PDB entry 4LWM | X-ray diffraction, 1.80 A resolution | chain A

== Chain A ==
Protein: Peptide methionine sulfoxide reductase MsrA
Source organism: Alkaliphilus oremlandii
Notes: EC 1.8.4.11
Reference sequence: A8MI53 (A8MI53_ALKOO); residue numbers follow UniProt; this construct covers 1-209
Sequence (217 residues; row label = number of the first residue in the row):
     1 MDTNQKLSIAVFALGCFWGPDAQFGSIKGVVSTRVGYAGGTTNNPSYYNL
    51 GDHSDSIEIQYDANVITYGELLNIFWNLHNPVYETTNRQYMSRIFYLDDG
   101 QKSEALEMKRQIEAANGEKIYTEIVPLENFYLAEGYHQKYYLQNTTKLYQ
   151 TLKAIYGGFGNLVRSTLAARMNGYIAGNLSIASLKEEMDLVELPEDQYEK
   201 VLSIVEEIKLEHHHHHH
Not modelled in the structure: 1-5, 211-217
Differences from the reference sequence: engineered mutation Cys16 (Sec in A8MI53), Asp55 (Glu in A8MI53); expression tag (210-217)
Small-molecule neighbours: S-oxymethionine (MHO): Cys16, Phe17, Trp18, Tyr47, Asp55, Gln89, Tyr90, His137

== Summary ==
Bound to chain A: S-oxymethionine.
Chain A is Peptide methionine sulfoxide reductase MsrA (Alkaliphilus oremlandii); the structure, Crystal
structure of methionine sulfoxide reductase U16C/E55D from clostridium oremlandii with methionie sulfoxide,
was determined by X-ray diffraction, deposited together with 4LWJ, 4LWK and 4LWL.
